Entry 4L9C (X-ray diffraction, 2.10 A resolution); this record covers chain A.

Chain A:
Molecule: F-box only protein 7
Source organism: Homo sapiens
Reference sequence: Q9Y3I1 (FBX7_HUMAN); residue numbers follow UniProt; this construct covers 180-335
Sequence (160 residues; numbered 176 to 335; the number before each row is that of its first residue):
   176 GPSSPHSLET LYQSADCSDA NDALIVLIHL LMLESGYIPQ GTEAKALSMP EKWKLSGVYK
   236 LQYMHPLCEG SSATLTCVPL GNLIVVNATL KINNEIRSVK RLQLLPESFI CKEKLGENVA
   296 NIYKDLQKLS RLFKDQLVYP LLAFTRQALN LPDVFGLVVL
Not modelled in the structure: 176-180, 331-335
Construct notes: expression tag (176-179)
From the paper describing this entry:
  - self-association interface (contacts with another copy of this molecule): His-181, Leu-208, Lys-220, Ala-221, Leu-230, Val-233, Pro-241, Leu-242, Val-253, Leu-255, Gly-256, Leu-258, Val-260, Leu-280, Phe-284, Leu-307
  - interface hot spots (mutagenesis) - V253E: abolished binding to homodimerization of Fbxo7 (citing earlier work)

Summary:
From the paper: V253E abolishes binding to homodimerization of Fbxo7; a self-association interface involving
His-181, Leu-208 and Lys-220 among others.
Chain A is F-box only protein 7 (Homo sapiens); the structure, Crystal structure of the FP domain of human
F-box protein Fbxo7 (native), was determined by X-ray diffraction, deposited together with 4L9H.
